4K6H - chains A and B; structure by X-ray diffraction, 1.60 A resolution.

# Chain A (and B)
Name: Lipase B
From: Candida antarctica
Notes: EC 3.1.1.3; chain B of this document is another copy of the same molecule, construct and numbering; everything in this record applies to it too
UniProt: P41365 (LIPB_CANAR); residues 1-317 here correspond to UniProt positions 26-342 (UniProt number = residue number + 25)
Amino-acid sequence (326 residues; each row starts with the number of its first residue; numbering starts at 0):
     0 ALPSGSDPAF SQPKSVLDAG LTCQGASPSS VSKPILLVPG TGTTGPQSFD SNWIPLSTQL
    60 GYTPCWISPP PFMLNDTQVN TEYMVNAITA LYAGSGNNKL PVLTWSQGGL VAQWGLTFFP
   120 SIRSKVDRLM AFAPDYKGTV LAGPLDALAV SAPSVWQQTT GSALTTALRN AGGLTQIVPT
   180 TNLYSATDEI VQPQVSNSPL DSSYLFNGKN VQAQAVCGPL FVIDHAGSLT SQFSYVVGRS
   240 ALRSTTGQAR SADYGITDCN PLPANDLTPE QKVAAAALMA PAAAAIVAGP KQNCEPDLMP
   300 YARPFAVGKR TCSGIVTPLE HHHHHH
Not modelled in the structure: 319-325 (chain B: 320-325)
Differences from the reference sequence: expression tag (0, 318-325); engineered mutation M278 (Leu303 in P41365)
Cystine bridges: C22-C64, C216-C258, C293-C311
Swiss-Prot annotation at these positions:
  - active site: S105, D187, H224
  - glycosylation: N74 (N-linked (GlcNAc...) asparagine)
Reported in the primary citation:
  - contacts within the chain: P268-K271, A276-A279, W104-M278
  - mutagenesis - L278M: increased stability in response to urea
  - mutagenesis - L278M (2.0-fold), A281F, I285F: increased catalytic activity
  - catalytic residues: S105, D187, H224 (citing earlier work)
  - mutagenesis - D223G, D223G/L278M (13-fold): increased stability
  - mutagenesis - A281E: unchanged stability

# How chain A and chain B interact
Residue-residue contacts (14):
  T138(A) with L219(B)
  L140(A) with P218(B); L219(B)
  A141(A) with L219(B)
  A146(A) with I255(B)
  A148(A) with C258(B)
  V149(A) with P260(B)
  I189(A) with L219(B), hydrophobic
  A282(A) with V221(B)
  I285(A) with V221(B), hydrophobic
  V286(A) with V221(B), hydrophobic; D223(B)
  K290(A) with P260(B); L261(B)
Interface residues without a listed pair, chain A (12 interface residues in all): E188
Interface residues without a listed pair, chain B (11 interface residues in all): T186, F220, N259

# Overview
The interface between chain A and chain B involves 12 residues on one side and 11 on the other. Curated
annotation (UniProt) lists 3 active-site residues on chain A. The paper reports catalytic residues S105(A),
D187(A) and H224(A); L278M, A281F and I285F of chain A increase catalytic activity; 6 substitutions were
tested in all.
Chain A and chain B are both Lipase B (Candida antarctica); the structure, Crystal structure of CALB mutant
L278M from Candida antarctica, was determined by X-ray diffraction, deposited together with 4K5Q, 4K6G and
4K6K.
